Entry 4UTU (X-ray diffraction, 1.45 A resolution); this record covers chains A and B.

== Chain A (and B) ==
Molecule: N-acetylmannosamine-6-phosphate 2-epimerase
Organism: Clostridium perfringens STR. 13
Notes: EC 5.1.3.9; chain B of this document is another copy of the same molecule, construct and numbering; everything in this record applies to it too
UniProtKB: Q8XNZ3 (NANE_CLOPE); numbering as in UniProt (aligned over 1-220)
Sequence (229 residues; each row starts with the number of its first residue; numbers below 1 keep their minus sign (Gly-8 is residue -8)):
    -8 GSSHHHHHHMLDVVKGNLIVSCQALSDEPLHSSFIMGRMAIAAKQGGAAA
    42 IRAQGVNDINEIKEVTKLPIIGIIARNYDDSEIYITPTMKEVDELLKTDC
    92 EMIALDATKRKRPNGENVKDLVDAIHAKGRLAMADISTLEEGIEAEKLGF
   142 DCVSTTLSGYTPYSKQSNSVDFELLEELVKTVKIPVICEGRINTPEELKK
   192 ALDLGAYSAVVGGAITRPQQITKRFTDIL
Construct notes: expression tag (-8 to 0); conflict Ala66 (Lys in Q8XNZ3)
UniProt features mapped onto this chain:
  - natural variant: Val47 to Asn48 (sequence variant, change not given here; In strain: NCTC 8798), Ala95 (A95G: In strain: NCTC 8798), Val109 (V109I: In strain: NCTC 8798)
Ligand contacts: N-acetylmannosamine-6-phosphate (LRY): Ser12, Gln14, Arg43, Ile64, Tyr75, Ile76, Thr147, Leu148, Tyr151, Glu180, Gly181, Arg182, Ile183, Val201, Val202, Gly203, Gly204, Arg208
From the paper describing this entry:
  - binding site for N-acetylmannosamine-6-phosphate: Arg43, Glu180

== Interface between chain A and chain B ==
Pairs across the interface (79):
  Gly7(A) with Leu220(B)
  Leu9(A) with Phe216(B), hydrophobic; Thr217(B); Leu220(B)
  Pro20(A) with Arg29(B), hydrogen bond (backbone-side chain); Ile32(B), hydrophobic; Ala33(B), hydrophobic
  Leu21(A) with Arg29(B); Met30(B), hydrophobic
  His22(A) with Arg29(B)
  Phe25(A) with Ile26(B), hydrophobic
  Ile26(A) with Phe25(B), hydrophobic; Ile26(B), hydrophobic; Arg29(B)
  Arg29(A) with Pro20(B), hydrogen bond (side chain-backbone); Leu21(B); His22(B), hydrogen bond (side chain-backbone); Ile26(B)
  Met30(A) with Leu21(B), hydrophobic; Pro209(B), hydrophobic
  Ile32(A) with Pro20(B), hydrophobic
  Ala33(A) with Pro20(B), hydrophobic; Pro209(B), hydrophobic; Gln210(B)
  Ala34(A) with Thr213(B)
  Gln36(A) with Pro20(B); Gln210(B), hydrogen bond
  Gly37(A) with Gln210(B); Thr213(B); Lys214(B); Thr217(B), hydrogen bond (backbone-side chain)
  Gly38(A) with Thr217(B)
  Asn184(A) with Phe216(B)
  Thr185(A) with Phe216(B)
  Pro186(A) with Arg215(B); Phe216(B); Ile219(B)
  Glu187(A) with Ile219(B)
  Leu189(A) with Phe216(B); Leu220(B), hydrophobic
  Lys190(A) with Ile219(B); Leu220(B)
  Leu193(A) with Leu220(B), hydrophobic
  Val202(A) with Phe216(B), hydrophobic
  Ala205(A) with Ile212(B)
  Ile206(A) with Pro209(B); Ile212(B), hydrophobic; Thr213(B); Phe216(B), hydrophobic
  Pro209(A) with Met30(B), hydrophobic; Ala33(B), hydrophobic; Ile206(B)
  Gln210(A) with Ala33(B); Gln36(B), hydrogen bond; Gly37(B)
  Ile212(A) with Ala205(B); Ile206(B), hydrophobic
  Thr213(A) with Ala34(B); Gly37(B); Ile206(B)
  Lys214(A) with Gly37(B)
  Arg215(A) with Pro186(B)
  Phe216(A) with Leu9(B), hydrophobic; Asn184(B); Thr185(B); Pro186(B); Leu189(B); Val202(B), hydrophobic; Ala205(B), hydrophobic; Ile206(B), hydrophobic
  Thr217(A) with Leu9(B); Gly37(B), hydrogen bond (side chain-backbone); Gly38(B)
  Ile219(A) with Pro186(B); Glu187(B); Lys190(B)
  Leu220(A) with Gly7(B); Leu9(B); Leu189(B), hydrophobic
Interface residues without a listed pair, chain A (39 interface residues in all): Asn8, Val11, Ala39, Ile183
Interface residues without a listed pair, chain B (40 interface residues in all): Asn8, Val11, Ser23, Ala39, Ile183, Leu193

== Summary ==
The interface between chain A and chain B involves 39 residues on one side and 40 on the other, with 7
hydrogen bonds. Among the polar pairs are Pro20(A)-Arg29(B), Arg29(A)-His22(B) and Gln36(A)-Gln210(B). Ligands
of chain A: N-acetylmannosamine-6-phosphate. The paper reports a binding site for
N-acetylmannosamine-6-phosphate at Arg43(A) and Glu180(A).
Both chains are N-acetylmannosamine-6-phosphate 2-epimerase (Clostridium perfringens STR. 13). Entry 4UTU
(Structural and biochemical characterization of the N- acetylmannosamine-6-phosphate 2-epimerase from
Clostridium perfringens) was determined by X-ray diffraction together with 4UTT and 4UTW from the same study.
